1GRT - chain A; structure by X-ray diffraction, 2.30 A resolution.

[Chain A]
Name: Glutathione reductase
Source organism: Homo sapiens
Notes: EC 1.6.4.2
UniProt: P00390 (GSHR_HUMAN); residues 1-478 here = UniProt positions 1-478
Sequence (478 residues; row label = number of the first residue in the row):
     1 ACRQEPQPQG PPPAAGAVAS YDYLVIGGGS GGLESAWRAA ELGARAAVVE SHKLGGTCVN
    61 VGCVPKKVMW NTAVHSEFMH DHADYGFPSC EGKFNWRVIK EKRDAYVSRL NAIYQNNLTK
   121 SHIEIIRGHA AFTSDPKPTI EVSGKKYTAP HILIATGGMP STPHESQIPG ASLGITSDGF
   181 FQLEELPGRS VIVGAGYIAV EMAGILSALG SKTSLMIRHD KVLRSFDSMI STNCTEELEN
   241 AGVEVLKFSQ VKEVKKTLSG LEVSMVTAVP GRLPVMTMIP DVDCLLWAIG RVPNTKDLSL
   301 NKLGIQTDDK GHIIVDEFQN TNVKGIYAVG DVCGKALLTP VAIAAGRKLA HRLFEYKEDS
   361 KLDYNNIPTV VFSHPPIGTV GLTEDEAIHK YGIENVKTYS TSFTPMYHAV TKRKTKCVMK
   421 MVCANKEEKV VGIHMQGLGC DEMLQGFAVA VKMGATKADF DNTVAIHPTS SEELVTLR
Not modelled in the structure: 1-16
Sequence notes: engineered mutation Glu-34 (Ala in P00390), Trp-37 (Arg in P00390)
Curated features (UniProtKB/Swiss-Prot):
  - binding site (NADP(+)): Gly-334
  - binding site (FAD): Thr-383
  - natural variant: Asp-297 (E297D: this construct carries the variant)
Cystine bridges: Cys-90 forms a disulfide with the same residue of a neighbouring copy of this chain
Cystine bridges: Cys-58/Cys-63

[In short]
Curated annotation (UniProt) lists NADP+-binding residue Gly-334 and FAD-binding residue Thr-383.
Chain A is Glutathione reductase (Homo sapiens); the structure, Human glutathione reductase A34E/R37W mutant,
was determined by X-ray diffraction together with 2GRT, 3GRT, 4GRT and 5GRT from the same study.
